PDB entry 7PF6 | electron microscopy, 4.00 A resolution | chains A and I of the 11 polymer chains in the assembly

== Chain A ==
Protein: Histone H3.2
Source organism: Homo sapiens
UniProt: Q71DI3 (H32_HUMAN); residues 0-135 here correspond to UniProt positions 1-136 (UniProt number = residue number + 1)
Amino-acid sequence (136 residues; each row starts with the number of its first residue; numbering starts at 0):
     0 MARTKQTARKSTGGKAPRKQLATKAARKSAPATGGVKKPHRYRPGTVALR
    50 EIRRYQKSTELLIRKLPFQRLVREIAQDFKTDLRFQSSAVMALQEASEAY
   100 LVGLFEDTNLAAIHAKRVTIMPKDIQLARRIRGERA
Not modelled in the structure: 0-36, 134-135
Construct notes: engineered mutation Ala-110 (Cys111 in Q71DI3)
UniProt features mapped onto this chain:
  - modified residue: Arg-2 (Asymmetric dimethylarginine), Thr-3 (Phosphothreonine), Lys-4 (Allysine), Gln-5 (5-glutamyl dopamine), Thr-6 (Phosphothreonine), Arg-8 (Citrulline), Lys-9 (N6,N6,N6-trimethyllysine), Ser-10 (ADP-ribosylserine), Thr-11 (Phosphothreonine), Lys-14 (N6-(2-hydroxyisobutyryl)lysine), Arg-17 (Asymmetric dimethylarginine), Lys-18 (N6-(2-hydroxyisobutyryl)lysine), Lys-23 (N6-(2-hydroxyisobutyryl)lysine), Arg-26 (Citrulline), Lys-27 (N6,N6,N6-trimethyllysine), Ser-28 (ADP-ribosylserine), Lys-36 (N6,N6,N6-trimethyllysine), Lys-37 (N6-methyllysine), Tyr-41 (Phosphotyrosine), Lys-56 (N6,N6,N6-trimethyllysine) and 8 more in UniProt
  - lipidation: Lys-18 (N6-decanoyllysine)

== Chain I ==
Molecule: 167-nt DNA strand
Source organism: synthetic construct
Sequence (167 nucleotides; each row starts with the number of its first residue):
    11 CACTGGCCGCCTGGAGAATCCCGGTGCCGAGGCCGCTCAATTGGTCGTAG
    61 ACAGCTCTAGCACCGCTTAAACGCACGTACGCGCTGTCCCCCGCGTTTTA
   111 ACCGCCAAGGGGATTACTCCCTAGTCTCCAGGCACGTGTCAGATATATAC
   161 ATCCTGTCATGTAAGTA

== Interface between chain A and chain I ==
Pairs across the interface (28; chain A residue first):
  Pro-38(A) with DG105(I), phosphate contact
  His-39(A) with DG105(I), phosphate contact
  Arg-40(A) with DG103(I), hydrogen bond to the base; DC104(I), hydrogen bond to the sugar
  Tyr-41(A) with DA28(I), sugar contact; DG103(I), phosphate contact; DC104(I), hydrogen bond to the phosphate
  Arg-42(A) with DG103(I), sugar contact
  Pro-43(A) with DG103(I), sugar contact
  Gly-44(A) with DC102(I), hydrogen bond to the phosphate; DG103(I), hydrogen bond to the phosphate
  Thr-45(A) with DG103(I), phosphate contact
  Val-46(A) with DG103(I), hydrogen bond to the phosphate; DC104(I), phosphate contact
  Ala-47(A) with DG103(I), hydrogen bond to the phosphate
  Arg-49(A) with DA28(I), phosphate contact
  Glu-50(A) with DG103(I), phosphate contact
  Arg-53(A) with DT29(I), salt bridge to the phosphate
  Arg-63(A) with DA111(I), hydrogen bond to the phosphate; DC112(I), salt bridge to the phosphate
  Lys-64(A) with DC112(I), hydrogen bond to the phosphate
  Leu-65(A) with DA111(I), phosphate contact; DC112(I), hydrogen bond to the phosphate
  Arg-69(A) with DA111(I), salt bridge to the phosphate
  Arg-83(A) with DG120(I), hydrogen bond to the sugar; DG121(I), sugar contact
  Lys-115(A) with DC92(I), salt bridge to the phosphate; DG93(I), salt bridge to the phosphate
Other interface residues (no listed pair), chain A (21 interface residues in all): Pro-66, Asp-81
Other interface residues (no listed pair), chain I (13 interface residues in all): DA27

== In short ==
21 residues of chain A and 13 residues of chain I are in contact, with 11 hydrogen bonds and 5 salt bridges.
Polar contacts include Arg-40(A)/DG103(I), Arg-40(A)/DC104(I) and Arg-83(A)/DG120(I).
Here chain A is Histone H3.2 (Homo sapiens) and chain I is a 167-nt DNA strand (synthetic construct). Entry
7PF6 (Nucleosome 1 of the 4x187 nucleosome array containing H1) was determined by electron microscopy (same
publication as 7PET, 7PEU, 7PEV, 7PEW, 7PEX, 7PEY and 16 further entries).
